8VCJ - chains A and B of the 11 polymer chains in the assembly; structure by electron microscopy, 3.32 A resolution.

== Chain A (and B) ==
Protein: Transposon Tn7 transposition protein TnsC
Organism: Escherichia coli
Notes: chain B of this document is another copy of the same molecule, construct and numbering; everything in this record applies to it too
UniProt: P05846 (TNSC_ECOLX); residue numbers follow UniProt; this construct covers 1-503
Amino-acid sequence (523 residues; each row starts with the number of its first residue):
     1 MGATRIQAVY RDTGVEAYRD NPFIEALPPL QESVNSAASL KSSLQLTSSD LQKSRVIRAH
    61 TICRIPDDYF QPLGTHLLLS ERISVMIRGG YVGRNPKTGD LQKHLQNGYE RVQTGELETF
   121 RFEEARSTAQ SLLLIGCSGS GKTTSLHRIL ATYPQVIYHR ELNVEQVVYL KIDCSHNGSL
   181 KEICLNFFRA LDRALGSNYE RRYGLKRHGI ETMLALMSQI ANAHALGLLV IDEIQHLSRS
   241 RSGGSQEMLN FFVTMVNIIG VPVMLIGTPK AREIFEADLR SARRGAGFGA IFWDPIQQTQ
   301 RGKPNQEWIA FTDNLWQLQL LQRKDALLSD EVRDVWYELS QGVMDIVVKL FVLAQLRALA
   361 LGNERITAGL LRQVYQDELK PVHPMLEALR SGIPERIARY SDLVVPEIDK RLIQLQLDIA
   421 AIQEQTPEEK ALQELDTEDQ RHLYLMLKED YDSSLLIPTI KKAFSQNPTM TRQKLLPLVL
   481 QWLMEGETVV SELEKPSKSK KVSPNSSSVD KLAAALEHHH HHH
Not modelled in the structure: 1-2, 486-523
Construct notes: engineered mutation Gly2 (Ser in P05846); expression tag (504-523)

== How chain A and chain B interact ==
Residue-residue contacts - 46 pairs, chain A then chain B:
  Thr75(A) - Leu417(B)
  Leu77(A) - Val56(B)  hydrophobic
  Leu78(A) - Val56(B)  hydrophobic
  Leu78(A) - Leu417(B)  hydrophobic
  Glu81(A) - Ile57(B)
  Gln102(A) - Thr4(B)
  Gln106(A) - Ile6(B)
  Gln106(A) - Gln7(B)  hydrogen bond (side chain-backbone)
  Tyr109(A) - Ile6(B)  hydrophobic
  Tyr109(A) - Gln7(B)
  Tyr109(A) - Val9(B)
  Tyr109(A) - Ala26(B)  hydrogen bond (side chain-backbone)
  Val112(A) - Pro29(B)
  Gln113(A) - Val9(B)  hydrogen bond (side chain-backbone)
  Gln113(A) - Arg11(B)  hydrogen bond (backbone-side chain)
  Gln113(A) - Ala26(B)
  Gln113(A) - Leu27(B)
  Glu118(A) - Gln31(B)  hydrogen bond (backbone-side chain)
  Thr119(A) - Ser39(B)  hydrogen bond
  Thr119(A) - Thr152(B)
  Phe120(A) - Thr152(B)
  Arg121(A) - Ala151(B)
  Phe122(A) - Ile6(B)  hydrophobic
  Phe122(A) - Ala151(B)  hydrogen bond (backbone-backbone)
  Phe122(A) - Thr152(B)
  Glu124(A) - Ala3(B)
  Glu124(A) - Thr4(B)
  Arg280(A) - Glu407(B)  salt bridge
  Arg280(A) - Lys410(B)
  Arg283(A) - Asp173(B)  salt bridge
  Arg284(A) - Asp67(B)  salt bridge
  Arg284(A) - Thr144(B)
  Gln306(A) - Gln425(B)  hydrogen bond
  Ala326(A) - His442(B)
  Leu327(A) - Glu438(B)
  Met446(A) - Met446(B)
  Glu449(A) - Arg472(B)  salt bridge
  Asp450(A) - Arg472(B)  salt bridge
  Asp450(A) - Gln473(B)  hydrogen bond
  Arg472(A) - Asp450(B)  salt bridge
  Gln473(A) - Tyr451(B)  hydrogen bond (backbone-side chain)
  Leu476(A) - Leu476(B)  hydrophobic
  Leu476(A) - Leu480(B)  hydrophobic
  Pro477(A) - Leu480(B)  hydrophobic
  Leu480(A) - Leu476(B)  hydrophobic
  Leu480(A) - Pro477(B)  hydrophobic
Also at the interface, not in a pair above, chain A (42 interface residues in all): Gly74, Arg82, Val85, Glu110, Thr114, Ala290, Phe292, Gln300, Arg301, Glu307, Ala310, Tyr451, Met484
Also at the interface, not in a pair above, chain B (51 interface residues in all): Arg5, Ala8, Glu25, His60, His147, Arg148, Tyr153, Pro154, Lys171, Ile413, Gln416, Asp418, Ala420, Ala421, Gln423, Glu429, Arg441, Lys474, Met484

== Overview ==
42 residues of chain A face 51 of chain B across their interface; the contacts include 10 hydrogen bonds and 6
salt bridges. Among the polar pairs are Arg280(A)-Glu407(B), Arg283(A)-Asp173(B) and Arg284(A)-Asp67(B).
Both chains are Transposon Tn7 transposition protein TnsC (Escherichia coli). Entry 8VCJ (CryoEM structure of
the TnsC(1-503)-TnsD(1-318)-DNA complex in a 7:2:1 stoichiometry from E. coli Tn7 bound to ...) was determined
by electron microscopy together with 8GLU, 8GLW, 8GLX and 8VCT from the same study.
